Entry 2XBM (X-ray diffraction, 2.90 A resolution); this record covers chains B and D of the 3 polymer chains in the assembly.

[Chain B (and D)]
Molecule: Nonstructural protein NS5
Organism: Dengue virus
Notes: fragment: methyltransferase, residues 2491-2753; chain D of this document is another copy of the same molecule, construct and numbering; everything in this record applies to it too
UniProtKB: C0LMU5 (C0LMU5_9FLAV); residues 1-263 here correspond to UniProt positions 2491-2753 (UniProt number = residue number + 2490)
Sequence (263 residues; numbered 1 to 263; the number before each row is that of its first residue):
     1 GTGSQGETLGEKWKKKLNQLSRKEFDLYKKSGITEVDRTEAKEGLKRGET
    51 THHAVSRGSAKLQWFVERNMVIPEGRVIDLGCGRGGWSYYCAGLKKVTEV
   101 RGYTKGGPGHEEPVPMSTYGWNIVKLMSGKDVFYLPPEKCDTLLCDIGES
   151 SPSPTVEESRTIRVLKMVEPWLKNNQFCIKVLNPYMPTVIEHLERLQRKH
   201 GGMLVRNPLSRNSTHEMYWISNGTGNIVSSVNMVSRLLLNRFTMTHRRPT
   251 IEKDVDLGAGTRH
Unresolved in the structure: 1-5 (chain D: 1-4)
Ligand contacts: S-adenosylhomocysteine (SAH): Ser56, Gly58, Gly81, Cys82, Gly83, Arg84, Gly85, Gly86, Trp87, Thr104, Lys105, His110, Glu111, Lys130, Asp131, Val132, Phe133, Asp146, Ile147
From the paper describing this entry:
  - binding site for the 9-nt RNA strand: Lys14, Leu17, Asn18, Leu20, Phe25, Pro152, Ser213

[Chain B / chain D interface]
Residue-residue contacts (20):
  Gly6(B) - Ser159(D)
  Pro187(B) - Arg160(D)
  Ile190(B) - Pro152(D)
  Glu191(B) - Glu149(D)
  Glu191(B) - Ser150(D)
  Glu191(B) - Pro152(D)
  Glu194(B) - Asn18(D)
  Glu194(B) - Pro152(D)
  Gln197(B) - Asn18(D)
  Arg198(B) - Leu17(D)  hydrogen bond (side chain-backbone)
  Arg198(B) - Asn18(D)
  Arg198(B) - Leu20(D)
  Arg198(B) - Arg22(D)  hydrogen bond (backbone-backbone)
  Arg198(B) - Phe25(D)
  Gly225(B) - Gln19(D)
  Asn226(B) - Lys15(D)
  Asn226(B) - Asn18(D)  hydrogen bond
  Asn226(B) - Gln19(D)
  Val228(B) - Pro152(D)
  Val228(B) - Ser153(D)
Also at the interface, not in a pair above, chain D (17 interface residues in all): Ser21, Ser151, Pro154, Val156

[Overview]
10 residues of chain B and 17 residues of chain D are in contact, with 3 hydrogen bonds. Polar pairs include
Arg198(B)-Leu17(D), Asn226(B)-Asn18(D) and Arg198(B)-Arg22(D). Ligands of chain B: S-adenosylhomocysteine.
From the paper: a binding site for the 9-nt RNA strand at Lys14(B), Leu17(B) and Asn18(B) among others.
Both chains are Nonstructural protein NS5 (Dengue virus). Entry 2XBM (Crystal structure of the dengue virus
methyltransferase bound to a 5'- capped octameric RNA) was determined by X-ray diffraction.
